PDB entry 3WJM | X-ray diffraction, 2.80 A resolution | chains B and C of the 6 polymer chains in the assembly

# Chain B (and C)
Molecule: Silkworm storage protein
Source organism: Bombyx mori
Notes: chain C of this document is another copy of the same molecule, construct and numbering; everything in this record applies to it too
Reference sequence: H9JHM9 (H9JHM9_BOMMO); numbering as in UniProt (aligned over 1-696)
Sequence (696 residues; numbered 1 to 696; the number before each row is that of its first residue):
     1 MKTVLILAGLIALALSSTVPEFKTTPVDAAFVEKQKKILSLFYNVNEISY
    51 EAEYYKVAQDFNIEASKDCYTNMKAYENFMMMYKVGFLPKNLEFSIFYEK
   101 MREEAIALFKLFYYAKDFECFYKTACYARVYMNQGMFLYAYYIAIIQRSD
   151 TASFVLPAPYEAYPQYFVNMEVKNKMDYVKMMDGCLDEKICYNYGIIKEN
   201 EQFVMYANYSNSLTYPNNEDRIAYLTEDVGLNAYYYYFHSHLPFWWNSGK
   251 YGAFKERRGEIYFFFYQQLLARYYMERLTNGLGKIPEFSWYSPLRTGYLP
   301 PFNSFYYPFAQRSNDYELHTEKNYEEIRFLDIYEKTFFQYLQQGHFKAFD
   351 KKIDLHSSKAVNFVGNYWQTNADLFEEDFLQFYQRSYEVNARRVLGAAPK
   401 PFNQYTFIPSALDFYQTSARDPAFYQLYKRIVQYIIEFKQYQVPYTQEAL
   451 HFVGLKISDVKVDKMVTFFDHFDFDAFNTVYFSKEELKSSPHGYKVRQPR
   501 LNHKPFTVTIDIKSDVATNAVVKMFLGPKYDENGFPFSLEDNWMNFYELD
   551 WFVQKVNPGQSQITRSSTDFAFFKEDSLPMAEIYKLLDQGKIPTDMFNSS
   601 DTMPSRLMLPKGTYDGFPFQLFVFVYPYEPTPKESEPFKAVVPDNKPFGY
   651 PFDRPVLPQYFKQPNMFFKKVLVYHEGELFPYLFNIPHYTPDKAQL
Not modelled in the structure: 1-20, 689-696
Disulfides: C185-C191
Covalently attached groups: glycan linked to N208
Reported in the primary citation:
  - post-translational modification sites: N208
  - binding site for N-acetylglucosamine: N208

# Interface between chain B and chain C
Pairs across the interface (32):
  H319(B) - S289(C)  hydrogen bond
  H319(B) - S292(C)  hydrogen bond
  E321(B) - E287(C)
  E321(B) - R295(C)  salt bridge
  Y324(B) - F288(C)
  Y324(B) - S289(C)
  Y324(B) - S292(C)  hydrogen bond
  E325(B) - F338(C)
  E325(B) - E437(C)
  R328(B) - F288(C)  hydrogen bond (side chain-backbone)
  R328(B) - E334(C)
  R328(B) - R430(C)
  R328(B) - Y434(C)  hydrogen bond
  D331(B) - K335(C)  salt bridge
  I332(B) - K335(C)
  I332(B) - F338(C)  hydrophobic
  I332(B) - Q339(C)
  Y333(B) - Q342(C)
  T336(B) - Q339(C)  hydrogen bond
  T336(B) - Q342(C)
  Q339(B) - Q339(C)  hydrogen bond
  Y340(B) - Q343(C)
  A348(B) - Q343(C)
  F349(B) - Q342(C)
  F349(B) - Q343(C)  hydrogen bond (backbone-side chain)
  D350(B) - H345(C)  salt bridge
  Y367(B) - Q342(C)  hydrogen bond
  Y383(B) - Q440(C)
  Y383(B) - Y441(C)
  R385(B) - E437(C)  salt bridge
  F402(B) - F535(C)  hydrophobic
  Q404(B) - E540(C)
Also at the interface, not in a pair above, chain B (23 interface residues in all): K100, Y291, F329, F375
Also at the interface, not in a pair above, chain C (21 interface residues in all): P286, Y291

# Summary
Chain B and chain C form an interface of 23 and 21 residues respectively, with 9 hydrogen bonds and 4 salt
bridges. Polar contacts include E321(B)-R295(C), D331(B)-K335(C) and D350(B)-H345(C). The paper reports a
binding site for N-acetylglucosamine at N208(B); a modification site at N208(B).
Both chains are Silkworm storage protein (Bombyx mori). Entry 3WJM (Crystal structure of Bombyx mori Sp2/Sp3
heterohexamer) was determined by X-ray diffraction.
